Entry 1FOP (X-ray diffraction, 2.30 A resolution); this record covers chains A and B.

[Chain A (and B)]
Protein: Nitric-oxide synthase
Source organism: Bos taurus
Notes: EC 1.14.13.39; chain B of this document is another copy of the same molecule, construct and numbering; everything in this record applies to it too
UniProtKB: P29473 (NOS3_BOVIN); residues 39-482 here correspond to UniProt positions 38-481 (UniProt number = residue number - 1)
Amino-acid sequence (444 residues; row label = number of the first residue in the row):
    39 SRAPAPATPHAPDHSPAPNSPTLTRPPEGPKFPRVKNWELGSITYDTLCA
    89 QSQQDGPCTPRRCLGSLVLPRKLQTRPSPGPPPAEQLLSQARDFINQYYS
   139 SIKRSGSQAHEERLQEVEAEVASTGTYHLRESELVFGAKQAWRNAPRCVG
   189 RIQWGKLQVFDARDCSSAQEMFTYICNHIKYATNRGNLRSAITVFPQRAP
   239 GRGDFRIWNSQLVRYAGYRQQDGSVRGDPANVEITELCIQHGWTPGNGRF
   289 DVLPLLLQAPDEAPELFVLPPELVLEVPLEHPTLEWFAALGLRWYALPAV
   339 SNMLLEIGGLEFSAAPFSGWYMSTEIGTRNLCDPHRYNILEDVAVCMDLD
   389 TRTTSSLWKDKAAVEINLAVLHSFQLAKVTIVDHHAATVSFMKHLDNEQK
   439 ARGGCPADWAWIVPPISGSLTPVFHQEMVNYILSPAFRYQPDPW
Unresolved in the structure: 39-66 (chain B: 39-68)
Construct notes: conflict Arg-100 (Cys99 in P29473)
Modified / non-standard residues: Cys-384 (lost one o of the cacodylate group)
Bound ions: Zn2+: Cys-96, Cys-101 (shared with Cys-96(B), Cys-101(B) of chain B); heme Fe: Cys-186 (together with nitric oxide)
Small-molecule neighbours:
  - arginine (ARG): Gln-249, Arg-252, Tyr-333, Pro-336, Val-338, Gly-357, Trp-358, Tyr-359, Met-360, Glu-363, Asn-368
  - tetrahydrobiopterin (H4B), molecule 1: Trp-76, Trp-447, Phe-462, His-463, Gln-464, Glu-465
  - tetrahydrobiopterin (H4B), molecule 2: Ser-104, Val-106, Arg-367, Ala-448, Trp-449
  - heme / nitric oxide: Trp-180, Ala-183, Arg-185, Cys-186, Val-187, Gly-188, Leu-195, Ser-228, Val-338, Met-341, Phe-355, Ser-356, Gly-357, Trp-358, Met-360, Glu-363, Val-420, Trp-449, Phe-475, Tyr-477

[Interface between chain A and chain B]
Residue-residue contacts - 130 pairs, chain A then chain B:
  Pro-68(A) with Arg-109(B), hydrogen bond (backbone-side chain)
  Phe-70(A) with Arg-109(B), hydrogen bond (backbone-side chain)
  Pro-71(A) with Arg-100(B); Leu-102(B), hydrophobic
  Arg-72(A) with Leu-105(B); Arg-109(B)
  Trp-76(A) with Val-106(B); Leu-107(B), hydrophobic; His-373(B), hydrogen bond (backbone-side chain)
  Glu-77(A) with Pro-372(B); His-373(B)
  Tyr-83(A) with Arg-109(B)
  Cys-87(A) with Arg-99(B), hydrogen bond (backbone-side chain)
  Ala-88(A) with Arg-99(B)
  Ser-90(A) with Arg-99(B)
  Asp-93(A) with Pro-98(B)
  Gly-94(A) with Pro-98(B), hydrogen bond (backbone-backbone)
  Cys-96(A) with Cys-96(B), hydrophobic; Thr-97(B); Pro-98(B); Cys-101(B), hydrophobic
  Thr-97(A) with Cys-96(B)
  Pro-98(A) with Asp-93(B); Gly-94(B), hydrogen bond (backbone-backbone); Cys-96(B)
  Arg-99(A) with Cys-87(B); Ser-90(B), hydrogen bond (side chain-backbone); Asp-93(B); Tyr-469(B)
  Arg-100(A) with Val-467(B); Asn-468(B); Tyr-469(B)
  Cys-101(A) with Cys-96(B), hydrophobic; Cys-101(B), hydrophobic; Val-467(B); Asn-468(B), hydrogen bond (backbone-backbone)
  Leu-102(A) with Pro-71(B), hydrophobic; Val-467(B), hydrophobic
  Ser-104(A) with Trp-447(B); Glu-465(B); Met-466(B), hydrogen bond (side chain-backbone)
  Leu-105(A) with Arg-72(B); Glu-465(B); Met-466(B)
  Val-106(A) with Trp-76(B); Glu-465(B), hydrogen bond (backbone-side chain)
  Leu-107(A) with Trp-76(B), hydrophobic
  Thr-366(A) with Ser-457(B)
  Arg-367(A) with Ser-457(B); Phe-462(B); His-463(B)
  Asp-371(A) with His-463(B), salt bridge
  Pro-372(A) with Glu-77(B); His-463(B)
  His-373(A) with Trp-76(B), hydrogen bond (side chain-backbone); Glu-77(B); His-463(B)
  Leu-378(A) with Leu-458(B), hydrophobic
  Thr-392(A) with Asp-421(B), hydrogen bond; His-423(B); Ala-424(B)
  Ser-393(A) with Leu-406(B); Leu-409(B); Gln-413(B); Asp-421(B)
  Ser-394(A) with Leu-406(B)
  Leu-395(A) with Val-402(B); Asn-405(B); Leu-406(B); Leu-409(B), hydrophobic; His-422(B)
  Lys-397(A) with His-423(B); Leu-458(B)
  Asp-398(A) with His-422(B), salt bridge; His-423(B), salt bridge; Ser-455(B), hydrogen bond; Leu-458(B)
  Lys-399(A) with Val-402(B)
  Ala-401(A) with Leu-458(B), hydrophobic
  Val-402(A) with Leu-395(B); Lys-399(B); Val-402(B), hydrophobic
  Glu-403(A) with Lys-399(B)
  Leu-406(A) with Ser-393(B); Leu-395(B); Lys-399(B)
  Leu-409(A) with Ser-393(B); Leu-395(B), hydrophobic
  Gln-413(A) with Ser-393(B), hydrogen bond
  Asp-421(A) with Thr-392(B), hydrogen bond; Ser-393(B)
  His-422(A) with Asp-398(B), salt bridge
  His-423(A) with Thr-392(B); Lys-397(B); Asp-398(B), salt bridge
  Trp-447(A) with Ser-104(B); Ala-448(B), hydrophobic
  Ala-448(A) with Trp-447(B), hydrophobic
  Pro-453(A) with Ser-455(B); Gly-456(B), hydrogen bond (backbone-backbone); Ser-457(B), hydrogen bond (backbone-backbone)
  Ile-454(A) with Ser-455(B)
  Ser-455(A) with Asp-398(B), hydrogen bond; Pro-453(B); Ile-454(B); Ser-455(B)
  Gly-456(A) with Pro-453(B), hydrogen bond (backbone-backbone)
  Ser-457(A) with Thr-366(B); Arg-367(B); Pro-453(B), hydrogen bond (backbone-backbone)
  Leu-458(A) with Leu-378(B), hydrophobic; Lys-397(B); Asp-398(B); Ala-401(B), hydrophobic
  Phe-462(A) with Arg-367(B)
  His-463(A) with Arg-367(B); Asp-371(B); His-373(B)
  Glu-465(A) with Ser-104(B); Leu-105(B); Val-106(B), hydrogen bond (side chain-backbone)
  Met-466(A) with Ser-104(B), hydrogen bond (backbone-side chain); Leu-105(B)
  Val-467(A) with Arg-100(B); Cys-101(B); Leu-102(B), hydrophobic
  Asn-468(A) with Arg-100(B); Cys-101(B), hydrogen bond (backbone-backbone)
  Tyr-469(A) with Arg-99(B); Arg-100(B)
Also at the interface, not in a pair above, chain A (66 interface residues in all): Gly-67, Gln-92, Gly-103, Cys-370, Asn-405, Ala-424
Also at the interface, not in a pair above, chain B (63 interface residues in all): Ala-88, Gln-92, Gly-103, Cys-370, Ser-394, Glu-403

[In short]
Chain A and chain B form an interface of 66 and 63 residues respectively, with 23 hydrogen bonds and 5 salt
bridges. Among the polar pairs are Asp-371(A)/His-463(B), Asp-398(A)/His-422(B) and Asp-398(A)/His-423(B).
Bound to chain A: heme / nitric oxide, tetrahydrobiopterin and arginine.
Both chains are Nitric-oxide synthase (Bos taurus). Entry 1FOP (Bovine endothelial nitric oxide synthase heme
domain complexed with L-arg and NO(H4B-bound)) was determined by X-ray diffraction (same publication as 1FOI,
1FOL and 1FOO).
